3PX6 - chains A and C of the 3 polymer chains in the assembly; structure by X-ray diffraction, 1.59 A resolution.

[Chain A]
Protein: DNA polymerase I
Source organism: Geobacillus kaustophilus
Notes: EC 2.7.7.7; fragment: Bacillus Fragment (analogous to E. coli Klenow Fragment)
Reference sequence: Q5KWC1 (Q5KWC1_GEOKA); residues 285-876 here correspond to UniProt positions 287-878 (UniProt number = residue number + 2)
Chain sequence (592 residues; numbered 285 to 876; the number before each row is that of its first residue):
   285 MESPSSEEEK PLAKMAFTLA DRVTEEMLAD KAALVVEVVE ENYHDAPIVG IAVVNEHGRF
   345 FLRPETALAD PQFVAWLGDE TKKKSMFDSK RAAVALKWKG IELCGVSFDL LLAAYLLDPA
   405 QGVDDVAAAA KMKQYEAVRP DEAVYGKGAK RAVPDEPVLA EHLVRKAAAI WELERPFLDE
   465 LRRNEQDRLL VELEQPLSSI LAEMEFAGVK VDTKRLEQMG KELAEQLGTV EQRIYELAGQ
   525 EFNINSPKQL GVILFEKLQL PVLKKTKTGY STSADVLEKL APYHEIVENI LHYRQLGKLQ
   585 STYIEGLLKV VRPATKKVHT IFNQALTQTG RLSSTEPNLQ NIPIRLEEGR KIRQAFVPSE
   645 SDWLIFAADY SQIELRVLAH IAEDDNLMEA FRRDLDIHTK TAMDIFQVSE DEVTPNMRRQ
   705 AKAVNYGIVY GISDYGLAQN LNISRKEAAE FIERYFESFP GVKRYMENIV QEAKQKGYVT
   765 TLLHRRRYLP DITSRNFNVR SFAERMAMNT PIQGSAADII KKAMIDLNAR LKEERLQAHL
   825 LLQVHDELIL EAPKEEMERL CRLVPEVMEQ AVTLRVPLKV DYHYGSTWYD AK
Unresolved in the structure: 285-297
Construct notes: engineered mutation Ala598 (Asp600 in Q5KWC1), Tyr710 (Phe712 in Q5KWC1)
Metal / ion sites: Mn2+: Asp653, Tyr654, Asp830 (together with 2',3'-dideoxycytidine 5'-triphosphate)
Small-molecule neighbours:
  - 2',3'-dideoxycytidine 5'-triphosphate (DCT), molecule 1: Glu469, Gln470, Asp471, Arg472, Leu473, Leu766, Leu767, His768
  - 2',3'-dideoxycytidine 5'-triphosphate (DCT), molecule 2: Arg615, Asp653, Tyr654, Ser655, Gln656, Ile657, Glu658, His682, Arg702, Lys706, Ala707, Tyr710, Tyr714, Asp830
Reported in the primary citation:
  - mutagenesis - F710Y: increased catalytic activity on 2',3'-dideoxycytidine 5'-triphosphate (citing earlier work)

[Chain C]
Molecule: 13-nt DNA strand
Notes: fragment: DNA template strand
Sequence (13 nucleotides; each row starts with the number of its first residue; numbering starts at 0):
     0 CATAGGAGTC AGG
Unresolved in the structure: 0

[Interface between chain A and chain C]
Pairs across the interface (49):
  Asn527(A) with DG11(C), hydrogen bond to the phosphate
  Asn529(A) with DG11(C), sugar contact
  Ser530(A) with DG11(C), hydrogen bond to the phosphate; DG12(C), hydrogen bond to the phosphate
  Gln533(A) with DG12(C), phosphate contact
  Lys582(A) with DG7(C), base contact; DT8(C), hydrogen bond to the base; DC9(C), sugar contact
  Ser585(A) with DC9(C), phosphate contact
  Thr586(A) with DC9(C), sugar contact
  Gly590(A) with DC9(C), phosphate contact
  Leu610(A) with DA6(C), phosphate contact; DG7(C), phosphate contact
  Thr611(A) with DG5(C), phosphate contact; DA6(C), phosphate contact
  Gln612(A) with DG5(C), phosphate contact; DA6(C), hydrogen bond to the phosphate
  Thr613(A) with DG5(C), sugar contact
  Arg615(A) with DG4(C), base contact; DG5(C), base contact
  Ser617(A) with DA6(C), phosphate contact; DG7(C), hydrogen bond to the phosphate
  Ser618(A) with DG7(C), sugar contact
  Thr619(A) with DG7(C), phosphate contact; DT8(C), phosphate contact
  Glu620(A) with DT8(C), hydrogen bond to the phosphate
  Asn622(A) with DG7(C), hydrogen bond to the sugar
  Asn625(A) with DG7(C), base contact
  Tyr710(A) with DA3(C), base contact
  Gly711(A) with DA3(C), base contact
  Tyr714(A) with DA3(C), sugar contact
  Gly715(A) with DA3(C), sugar contact
  Ile716(A) with DA3(C), hydrogen bond to the sugar
  Ser717(A) with DT2(C), hydrogen bond to the base; DA3(C), hydrogen bond to the phosphate
  Tyr719(A) with DT2(C), base contact
  Gly720(A) with DA3(C), phosphate contact
  Arg729(A) with DT2(C), hydrogen bond to the base
  Arg771(A) with DG5(C), salt bridge to the phosphate
  Phe781(A) with DA1(C), base contact
  Asn782(A) with DA1(C), sugar contact
  Phe786(A) with DT2(C), phosphate contact; DG4(C), phosphate contact
  Arg789(A) with DA3(C), hydrogen bond to the phosphate; DG4(C), salt bridge to the phosphate
  Met790(A) with DG5(C), phosphate contact
  Asn793(A) with DG4(C), sugar contact
  Gln797(A) with DG4(C), hydrogen bond to the base; DG5(C), hydrogen bond to the sugar
Other interface residues (no listed pair), chain A (41 interface residues in all): Lys532, Glu589, Asn607, Ala707, His829
Other interface residues (no listed pair), chain C (12 interface residues in all): DA10

[Overview]
Chain A and chain C form an interface of 41 and 12 residues respectively; the contacts include 15 hydrogen
bonds and 2 salt bridges. Polar pairs include Lys582(A)-DT8(C), Ser717(A)-DT2(C) and Arg729(A)-DT2(C). Chain A
binds 2',3'-dideoxycytidine 5'-triphosphate. The paper reports that F710Y of chain A increases catalytic
activity on 2',3'-dideoxycytidine 5'-triphosphate.
Chain A is DNA polymerase I (Geobacillus kaustophilus) and chain C is a 13-nt DNA strand; the structure,
Crystal Structure of Bacillus DNA Polymerase I Large Fragment Bound to DNA and ddCTP-dA Mismatch (tautomer)
..., was determined by X-ray diffraction (same publication as 3PV8, 3PX0, 3PX4, 3TAP, 3TAQ, 3TAR, 3THV and
3TI0).
